PDB entry 2XRO | X-ray diffraction, 3.40 A resolution | chains B and Y of the 6 polymer chains in the assembly

Chain B:
Protein: Hth-type transcriptional regulator ttgv
From: Pseudomonas putida
UniProt: Q93PU6 (TTGV_PSEPU); numbering as in UniProt (aligned over 14-253)
Amino-acid sequence (241 residues; numbered 13 to 253; the number before each row is that of its first residue):
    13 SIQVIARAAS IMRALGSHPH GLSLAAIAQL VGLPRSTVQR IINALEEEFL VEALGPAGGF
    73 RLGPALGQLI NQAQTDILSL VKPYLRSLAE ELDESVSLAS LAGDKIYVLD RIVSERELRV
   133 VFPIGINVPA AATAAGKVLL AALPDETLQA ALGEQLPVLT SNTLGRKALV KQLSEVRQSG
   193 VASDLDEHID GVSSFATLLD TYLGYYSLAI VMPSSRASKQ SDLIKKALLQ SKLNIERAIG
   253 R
Unresolved in the structure: 13
Differences from the reference sequence: expression tag (13); engineered mutation Ser109 (Cys in Q93PU6), Ser205 (Cys in Q93PU6)
Curated features (UniProtKB/Swiss-Prot):
  - DNA-binding region: Leu36 to Glu59 (H-T-H motif)
Reported in the primary citation:
  - self-association interface (contacts with another copy of this molecule): Phe134 to Ile136
  - conformationally variable residues: Leu81 to Ala85
  - binding site for Ttgv operator DNA: Arg19, Ser35, Arg47, Ser48, Thr49, Gln51, Arg52
  - mutagenesis - R47A, T49A, R52A: decreased binding to Ttgv operator DNA (citing earlier work)
  - mutagenesis - S35A: decreased binding to Ttgv operator DNA

Chain Y:
Molecule: Ttgv operator DNA
Sequence (43 nucleotides; each row starts with the number of its first residue):
     1 GCTGAATCGT AATGCGGTAG AGTGTAGCAT TATGTGATAC TCT

Chain B / chain Y interface:
Contacting residue pairs (11):
  Val16(B) - DT35(Y)  phosphate contact
  Arg19(B) - DT35(Y)  salt bridge to the phosphate
  Arg19(B) - DG36(Y)  salt bridge to the phosphate
  Pro46(B) - DG36(Y)  sugar contact
  Pro46(B) - DA37(Y)  phosphate contact
  Ser48(B) - DG36(Y)  hydrogen bond to the base
  Ser48(B) - DA37(Y)  hydrogen bond to the base
  Thr49(B) - DG36(Y)  hydrogen bond to the phosphate
  Arg52(B) - DG34(Y)  sugar contact
  Arg52(B) - DT35(Y)  salt bridge to the phosphate
  Arg52(B) - DG36(Y)  base contact
Other interface residues (no listed pair), chain B (7 interface residues in all): Ile53

Overview:
The interface between chain B and chain Y involves 7 residues on one side and 4 on the other; the contacts
include 3 hydrogen bonds and 3 salt bridges. Polar contacts include Ser48(B)-DG36(Y), Ser48(B)-DA37(Y) and
Thr49(B)-DG36(Y). The paper reports a binding site for Ttgv operator DNA at Arg19(B), Ser35(B) and Arg47(B)
among others; R47A, T49A and R52A of chain B, among others, reduce binding to Ttgv operator DNA.
Here chain B is Hth-type transcriptional regulator ttgv (Pseudomonas putida) and chain Y is Ttgv operator DNA.
Entry 2XRO (Crystal structure of TtgV in complex with its DNA operator) was determined by X-ray diffraction
(same publication as 2XRN).
